9KAT - chain A; structure by X-ray diffraction, 1.51 A resolution.

[Chain A]
Name: anti-sulfonylurea antibody scFv
Source organism: Mus musculus
Notes: antibody fragment or engineered binder
Amino-acid sequence (260 residues; each row starts with the number of its first residue):
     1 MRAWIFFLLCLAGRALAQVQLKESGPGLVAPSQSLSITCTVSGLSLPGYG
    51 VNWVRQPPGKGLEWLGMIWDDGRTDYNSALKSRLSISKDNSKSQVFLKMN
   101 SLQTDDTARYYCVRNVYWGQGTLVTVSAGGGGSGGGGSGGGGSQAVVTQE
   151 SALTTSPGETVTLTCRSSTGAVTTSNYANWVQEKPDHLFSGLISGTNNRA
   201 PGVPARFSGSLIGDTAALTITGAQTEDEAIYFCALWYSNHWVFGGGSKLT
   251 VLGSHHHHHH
Unresolved in the structure: 1-19, 129-143
Cystine bridges: Cys39-Cys112, Cys165-Cys233

[In short]
Chain A is anti-sulfonylurea antibody scFv (Mus musculus); the structure, Crystal structure of
anti-sulfonylurea antibody scFv apo form, was determined by X-ray diffraction (same publication as 9KAS).
